Entry 2J8N (X-ray diffraction, 2.35 A resolution); this record covers chains A and B.

[Chain A (and B)]
Name: Acetyltransferase PA4866 from P. aeruginosa
From: Pseudomonas aeruginosa
Notes: chain B of this document is another copy of the same molecule, construct and numbering; everything in this record applies to it too
UniProtKB: Q9HUU7 (Q9HUU7_PSEAE); residues 1-172 here = UniProt positions 1-172
Amino-acid sequence (172 residues; row label = number of the first residue in the row):
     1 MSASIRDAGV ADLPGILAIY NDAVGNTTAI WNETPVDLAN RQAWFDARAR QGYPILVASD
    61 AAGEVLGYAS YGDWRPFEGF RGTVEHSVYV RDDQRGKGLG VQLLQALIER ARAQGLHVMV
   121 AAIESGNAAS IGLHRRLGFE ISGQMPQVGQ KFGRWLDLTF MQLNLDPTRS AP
Disordered / not traced: 1-3 (chain B: 1-2)
Sequence notes: conflict Ala47 (Thr in Q9HUU7)
Curated features (UniProtKB/Swiss-Prot):
  - binding site (substrate): Arg75 to Phe77, Glu85 to Ser87
  - binding site (acetyl-CoA): Val88 to Val90, Gly96 to Val101, Asn127

[Interface between chain A and chain B]
Residue-residue contacts - 76 pairs, chain A then chain B:
  Trp31(A) - Phe77(B)
  Trp31(A) - Glu78(B)
  Trp31(A) - Gly79(B)  hydrogen bond (backbone-backbone)
  Trp31(A) - Phe80(B)  hydrophobic
  Asn32(A) - Phe77(B)
  Asn32(A) - Glu78(B)  hydrogen bond (side chain-backbone)
  Glu33(A) - Glu78(B)
  Thr34(A) - Glu78(B)
  Trp74(A) - Met145(B)  hydrophobic
  Trp74(A) - Val148(B)  hydrophobic
  Trp74(A) - Leu158(B)  hydrophobic
  Trp74(A) - Phe160(B)  hydrophobic
  Arg75(A) - Glu85(B)  salt bridge
  Arg75(A) - Ala122(B)
  Phe77(A) - Trp31(B)
  Phe77(A) - Asn32(B)
  Glu78(A) - Trp31(B)
  Glu78(A) - Asn32(B)  hydrogen bond (backbone-side chain)
  Glu78(A) - Glu33(B)  hydrogen bond (side chain-backbone)
  Glu78(A) - Thr34(B)  hydrogen bond (side chain-backbone)
  Gly79(A) - Trp31(B)  hydrogen bond (backbone-backbone)
  Gly79(A) - Gly149(B)
  Gly79(A) - Gln150(B)  hydrogen bond (backbone-backbone)
  Phe80(A) - Trp31(B)  hydrophobic
  Phe80(A) - Val148(B)
  Phe80(A) - Leu158(B)  hydrophobic
  Arg81(A) - Gln150(B)  hydrogen bond
  Gly82(A) - Gln150(B)
  Thr83(A) - Val148(B)  hydrogen bond (side chain-backbone)
  Glu85(A) - Arg75(B)  salt bridge
  His117(A) - Gln147(B)  hydrogen bond
  His117(A) - Trp155(B)
  Val118(A) - Gln147(B)
  Ala122(A) - Arg75(B)
  Ser142(A) - Gly143(B)
  Ser142(A) - Gln144(B)  hydrogen bond (backbone-backbone)
  Ser142(A) - Met145(B)
  Gly143(A) - Ser142(B)
  Gly143(A) - Gly143(B)
  Gln144(A) - Ser142(B)  hydrogen bond (backbone-backbone)
  Met145(A) - Trp74(B)  hydrophobic
  Met145(A) - Ser142(B)
  Met145(A) - Gln162(B)
  Pro146(A) - Gln162(B)  hydrogen bond (backbone-side chain)
  Gln147(A) - His117(B)  hydrogen bond (backbone-side chain)
  Gln147(A) - Val118(B)
  Gln147(A) - Asn164(B)  hydrogen bond
  Val148(A) - Trp74(B)  hydrophobic
  Val148(A) - Phe80(B)
  Val148(A) - Thr83(B)  hydrogen bond (backbone-side chain)
  Val148(A) - Gln162(B)
  Gly149(A) - Gly79(B)
  Gln150(A) - Gly79(B)  hydrogen bond (backbone-backbone)
  Gln150(A) - Arg81(B)
  Gln150(A) - Pro172(B)
  Gly153(A) - Pro172(B)
  Arg154(A) - Pro172(B)
  Trp155(A) - His117(B)
  Trp155(A) - Arg169(B)  hydrogen bond (side chain-backbone)
  Trp155(A) - Ser170(B)
  Trp155(A) - Ala171(B)
  Trp155(A) - Pro172(B)  hydrophobic
  Leu158(A) - Trp74(B)  hydrophobic
  Phe160(A) - Trp74(B)  hydrophobic
  Gln162(A) - Met145(B)
  Gln162(A) - Pro146(B)  hydrogen bond (side chain-backbone)
  Gln162(A) - Val148(B)
  Asn164(A) - Gln147(B)  hydrogen bond
  Arg169(A) - Trp155(B)  hydrogen bond (backbone-side chain)
  Ser170(A) - Trp155(B)  hydrogen bond (backbone-side chain)
  Ala171(A) - Gly153(B)
  Ala171(A) - Trp155(B)
  Pro172(A) - Gln150(B)
  Pro172(A) - Gly153(B)
  Pro172(A) - Arg154(B)
  Pro172(A) - Trp155(B)  hydrophobic
Interface residues without a listed pair, chain A (38 interface residues in all): Val120
Interface residues without a listed pair, chain B (38 interface residues in all): Gly82, Val120

[Overview]
The chain A/chain B interface involves 38 residues from each chain; the contacts include 22 hydrogen bonds and
2 salt bridges. Among the polar pairs are Arg75(A)-Glu85(B), Asn32(A)-Glu78(B) and Glu78(A)-Glu33(B). From
UniProt: 6 substrate-binding residues and 10 acetyl-CoA-binding residues on chain A.
Chain A and chain B are both Acetyltransferase PA4866 from P. aeruginosa (Pseudomonas aeruginosa); the
structure, Structure of P. aeruginosa acetyltransferase PA4866 solved at room temperature, was determined by
X-ray diffraction, deposited together with 2J8M and 2J8R.
